3VVX - chains A and B; structure by X-ray diffraction, 2.05 A resolution.

# Chain A (and B)
Name: Putative regulatory protein
Organism: Salmonella typhimurium
Notes: chain B of this document is another copy of the same molecule, construct and numbering; everything in this record applies to it too
UniProtKB: D0ZP76 (D0ZP76_SALT1); numbering as in UniProt (aligned over 2-193)
Amino-acid sequence (194 residues; each row starts with the number of its first residue; numbering starts at 0):
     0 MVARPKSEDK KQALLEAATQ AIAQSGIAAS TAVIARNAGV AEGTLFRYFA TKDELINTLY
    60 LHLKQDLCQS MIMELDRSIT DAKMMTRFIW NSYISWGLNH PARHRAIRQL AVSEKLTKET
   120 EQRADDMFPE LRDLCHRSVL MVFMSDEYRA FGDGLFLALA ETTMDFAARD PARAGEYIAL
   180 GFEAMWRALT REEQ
Disordered / not traced: 0, 192-193 (chain B: 0-6, 192-193)
Construct notes: expression tag (0-1)

# How chain A and chain B interact
Contacting residue pairs (48; chain A residue first):
  Arg107(A) - Thr161(B)
  Val111(A) - Phe165(B)  hydrophobic
  Val111(A) - Arg168(B)  hydrogen bond (backbone-side chain)
  Glu113(A) - Arg168(B)  salt bridge
  Leu139(A) - Arg186(B)
  Val141(A) - Leu179(B)  hydrophobic
  Phe142(A) - Arg186(B)
  Glu146(A) - Arg172(B)  salt bridge
  Tyr147(A) - Glu175(B)
  Tyr147(A) - Tyr176(B)  hydrophobic
  Tyr147(A) - Leu179(B)  hydrophobic
  Ala149(A) - Phe165(B)
  Phe150(A) - Thr162(B)
  Phe150(A) - Phe165(B)  hydrophobic
  Phe150(A) - Tyr176(B)
  Phe150(A) - Leu179(B)  hydrophobic
  Phe150(A) - Gly180(B)
  Gly153(A) - Thr161(B)
  Leu154(A) - Leu158(B)  hydrophobic
  Ala157(A) - Ala157(B)
  Ala157(A) - Thr161(B)
  Leu158(A) - Leu154(B)  hydrophobic
  Leu158(A) - Leu158(B)  hydrophobic
  Thr161(A) - Arg107(B)
  Thr161(A) - Phe150(B)
  Thr161(A) - Gly153(B)
  Thr161(A) - Leu154(B)
  Thr161(A) - Ala157(B)
  Thr162(A) - Phe150(B)
  Phe165(A) - Val111(B)  hydrophobic
  Phe165(A) - Ala149(B)
  Phe165(A) - Phe150(B)  hydrophobic
  Arg168(A) - Val111(B)  hydrogen bond (side chain-backbone)
  Arg172(A) - Glu146(B)  salt bridge
  Arg172(A) - Tyr147(B)
  Glu175(A) - Tyr147(B)
  Tyr176(A) - Tyr147(B)  hydrophobic
  Tyr176(A) - Phe150(B)
  Leu179(A) - Val141(B)  hydrophobic
  Leu179(A) - Tyr147(B)  hydrophobic
  Leu179(A) - Phe150(B)  hydrophobic
  Gly180(A) - Phe150(B)
  Ala183(A) - Ala187(B)
  Arg186(A) - Leu139(B)
  Arg186(A) - Arg186(B)  hydrogen bond (backbone-side chain)
  Arg186(A) - Ala187(B)  hydrogen bond (side chain-backbone)
  Ala187(A) - Ala183(B)
  Ala187(A) - Arg186(B)  hydrogen bond (backbone-side chain)
Also at the interface, not in a pair above, chain A (27 interface residues in all): Ser112
Also at the interface, not in a pair above, chain B (26 interface residues in all): Glu113, Phe142

# Overview
27 residues of chain A face 26 of chain B across their interface; the contacts include 5 hydrogen bonds and 3
salt bridges. Polar contacts include Glu113(A)-Arg168(B), Glu146(A)-Arg172(B) and Val111(A)-Arg168(B).
Both chains are Putative regulatory protein (Salmonella typhimurium). Entry 3VVX (Crystal Strucuture of RamR
(Transcriptional Regurator of TetR Family) from Salmonella Typhimurium) was determined by X-ray diffraction,
deposited together with 3VVY, 3VW0 and 3VW1.
